5EJK - chains E and L of the 16 polymer chains in the assembly; structure by X-ray diffraction, 3.80 A resolution.

[Chain E]
Protein: Gag-Pro-Pol polyprotein
From: Rous sarcoma virus (strain Prague C)
Notes: EC 3.4.23.-, 2.7.7.49, 2.7.7.7, 3.1.26.4, 2.7.7.-, 3.1.-.-
UniProt: P03354 (POL_RSVP); residues 1-270 here correspond to UniProt positions 1281-1550 (UniProt number = residue number + 1280)
Amino-acid sequence (270 residues; row label = number of the first residue in the row):
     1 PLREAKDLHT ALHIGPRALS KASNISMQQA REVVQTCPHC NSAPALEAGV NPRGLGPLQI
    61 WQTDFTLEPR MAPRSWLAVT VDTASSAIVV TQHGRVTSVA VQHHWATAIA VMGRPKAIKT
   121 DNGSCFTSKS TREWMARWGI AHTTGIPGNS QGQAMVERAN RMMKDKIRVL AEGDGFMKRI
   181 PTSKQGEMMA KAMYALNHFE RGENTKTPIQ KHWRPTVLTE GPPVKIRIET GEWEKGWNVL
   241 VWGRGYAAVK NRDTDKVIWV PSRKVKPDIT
Disordered / not traced: 270
Sequence notes: engineered mutation Ser23 (Cys1303 in P03354), Mse112 (Leu1392 in P03354), Mse135 (Leu1415 in P03354), Mse162 (Leu1442 in P03354), Mse163 (Leu1443 in P03354), Mse188 (Leu1468 in P03354), Mse189 (Leu1469 in P03354); conflict Lys166 (Arg1446 in P03354)
Modified residues: Mse27, Mse71, Mse155, Mse177, Mse193 (selenomethionine; parent Met); Mse112, Mse135, Mse162, Mse163, Mse188, Mse189 (selenomethionine)
Ion coordination: Zn2+: His9, His13, Cys37, Cys40
Reported in the primary citation:
  - catalytic residues: Asp64, Asp121, Glu157
  - binding site for RSV Integrase (chain L): Thr66, Arg158, Arg161, Lys164, Glu229
  - binding site for RSV Integrase: Arg17, Arg31, Ser124, Arg227, Glu229, Lys266
  - mutagenesis - F199K: abolished catalytic activity on concerted integration (citing earlier work)
  - binding site for the 22-nt DNA strand: Arg17, Arg244, Arg263
  - binding site for the 22-nt DNA strand: Arg31, Arg227, Trp259, Arg263
  - mutagenesis - R244A, R244C: decreased catalytic activity (citing earlier work)
  - mutagenesis - W233A, W233E: abolished binding to viral DNA LTR sequence (citing earlier work)
  - mutagenesis - C23S/L112M/L135M/L162M/L163M/L188M/L189M: unchanged catalytic activity

[Chain L]
Molecule: RSV Integrase
From: Rous sarcoma virus (strain Schmidt-Ruppin E)
Sequence (42 nucleotides; numbered 1 to 42; the number before each row is that of its first residue):
     1 GAGTATTGCA TAAGACAACA GTGCACGAAA GAAGAAGACA CT
Disordered / not traced: 1-4

[How chain E and chain L interact]
Contacting residue pairs (18; chain E residue first):
  Ser26(E) with DC9(L), phosphate contact; DA10(L), phosphate contact
  Mse27(E) with DA10(L), base contact
  Gln28(E) with DC9(L), phosphate contact; DA10(L), base contact
  Arg31(E) with DT11(L), base contact; DA12(L), base contact
  Glu47(E) with DC16(L), phosphate contact; DA17(L), phosphate contact
  Arg95(E) with DA29(L), phosphate contact
  Val96(E) with DA29(L), sugar contact
  Thr97(E) with DA30(L), phosphate contact
  Ser98(E) with DA30(L), hydrogen bond to the phosphate
  Ser124(E) with DA29(L), hydrogen bond to the base; DA30(L), sugar contact
  Ser128(E) with DA30(L), phosphate contact; DG31(L), phosphate contact
  Lys129(E) with DG31(L), hydrogen bond to the phosphate
Also at the interface, not in a pair above, chain E (14 interface residues in all): Cys125, Ser130

[Overview]
The interface between chain E and chain L involves 14 residues on one side and 9 on the other; the contacts
include 3 hydrogen bonds. Polar contacts include Ser124(E)-DA29(L), Ser98(E)-DA30(L) and Lys129(E)-DG31(L).
From the paper: catalytic residues Asp64(E), Asp121(E) and Glu157(E); R244A and R244C of chain E reduce
catalytic activity; 6 substitutions were tested in all.
Chain E is Gag-Pro-Pol polyprotein (Rous sarcoma virus (strain Prague C)) and chain L is RSV Integrase (Rous
sarcoma virus (strain Schmidt-Ruppin E)); the structure, Crystal structure of the Rous sarcoma virus intasome,
was determined by X-ray diffraction.
